Entry 4TSA (X-ray diffraction, 2.27 A resolution); this record covers chains A and H of the 3 polymer chains in the assembly.

[Chain A]
Molecule: Lysozyme C
From: Gallus gallus
Notes: EC 3.2.1.17
UniProt: P00698 (LYSC_CHICK); residues 1-129 here correspond to UniProt positions 19-147 (UniProt number = residue number + 18)
Sequence (129 residues; row label = number of the first residue in the row):
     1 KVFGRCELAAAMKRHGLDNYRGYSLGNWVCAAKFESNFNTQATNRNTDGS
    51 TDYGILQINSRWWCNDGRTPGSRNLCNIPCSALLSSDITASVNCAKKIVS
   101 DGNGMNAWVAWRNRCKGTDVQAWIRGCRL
Not modelled in the structure: 1-7, 35-73, 79-88, 125-129
Cystine bridges: Cys30-Cys115, Cys76-Cys94
Curated features (UniProtKB/Swiss-Prot):
  - active site: Glu35, Asp52
  - binding site (substrate): Asp101

[Chain H]
Molecule: FAb Heavy Chain
From: Homo sapiens
Notes: antibody fragment or engineered binder
Sequence (222 residues; numbered 1 to 218 plus 4 insertion-coded residues; the number before each row is that of its first residue; a row labelled like 82A-82C holds insertion residues (82A, then the next letters in order)):
     1 QVQLVESGGGLVQPGGSLRLSCAASGFTVSSNYMSWVRQAPGKGLEWVSV
    51 IYSGGSTYYADSVKGRFTISRDNSKNTLYLQM
82A-82C NSL
    83 RAEDTAVYYCAREGPGDS
  100A I
   101 DYWGKGTLVTVSSASTKGPSVFPLAPSSKSTSGGTAALGCLVKDYFPEPV
   151 TVSWNSGALTSGVHTFPAVLQSSGLYSLSSVVTVPSSSLGTQTYICNVNH
   201 KPSNTKVDKRVEPKSDCK
Not modelled in the structure: 127-134, 213-218
Cystine bridges: Cys22-Cys92, Cys140-Cys196

[How chain A and chain H interact]
Residue-residue contacts (19; chain A residue first):
  Arg21(A) - Ser56(H)
  Gly22(A) - Gly54(H)
  Tyr23(A) - Tyr52(H)
  Gly102(A) - Tyr58(H)
  Asn103(A) - Tyr58(H)
  Gly104(A) - Tyr58(H)
  Asn106(A) - Tyr52(H)  hydrogen bond
  Trp111(A) - Tyr33(H)
  Arg112(A) - Gly98(H)  hydrogen bond (side chain-backbone)
  Arg112(A) - Asp99(H)  salt bridge
  Lys116(A) - Tyr33(H)
  Lys116(A) - Tyr52(H)  hydrogen bond
  Lys116(A) - Gly96(H)
  Lys116(A) - Pro97(H)
  Lys116(A) - Gly98(H)  hydrogen bond (backbone-backbone)
  Lys116(A) - Asp99(H)  salt bridge
  Gly117(A) - Tyr33(H)
  Gly117(A) - Gly96(H)
  Gly117(A) - Pro97(H)
Interface residues without a listed pair, chain A (13 interface residues in all): Asn27, Thr118
Interface residues without a listed pair, chain H (10 interface residues in all): Glu95

[Summary]
Chain A and chain H form an interface of 13 and 10 residues respectively; the contacts include 4 hydrogen
bonds and 2 salt bridges. Polar pairs include Arg112(A)-Asp99(H), Lys116(A)-Asp99(H) and Asn106(A)-Tyr52(H).
UniProt lists active-site residues Glu35(A) and Asp52(A) and substrate-binding residue Asp101(A) on chain A.
Chain A is Lysozyme C (Gallus gallus) and chain H is FAb Heavy Chain (Homo sapiens); the structure, Structure
of a lysozyme FAb complex, was determined by X-ray diffraction.
